PDB entry 4XZR | X-ray diffraction, 2.25 A resolution | chains A and B

== Chain A ==
Name: Inner nuclear membrane protein SRC1
Source organism: Saccharomyces cerevisiae (strain ATCC 204508 / S288c)
Notes: fragment: unp resideus 170-223
UniProtKB: Q03707 (SRC1_YEAST); the author numbering skips numbers that UniProt does not, so the offset changes along the chain: 171-181 = UniProt 170-180; 183-225 = UniProt 181-223
Chain sequence (54 residues; each row starts with the number of its first residue; note: 1 number in that range is skipped by the numbering (no residue carries it; nothing is unmodelled there)):
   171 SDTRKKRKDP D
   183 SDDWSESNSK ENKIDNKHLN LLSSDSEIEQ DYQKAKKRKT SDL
Unresolved in the structure: 171-172, 183-188, 198-225
UniProt features mapped onto this chain:
  - modified residue (Phosphoserine): S183, S205, S206, S208

== Chain B ==
Name: Importin subunit alpha
Source organism: Saccharomyces cerevisiae (strain ATCC 204508 / S288c)
UniProtKB: Q02821 (IMA1_YEAST); residue numbers follow UniProt; this construct covers 88-509
Chain sequence (423 residues; each row starts with the number of its first residue):
    87 AELPQMTQQL NSDDMQEQLS ATVKFRQILS REHRPPIDVV IQAGVVPRLV EFMRENQPEM
   147 LQLEAAWALT NIASGTSAQT KVVVDADAVP LFIQLLYTGS VEVKEQAIWA LGNVAGDSTD
   207 YRDYVLQCNA MEPILGLFNS NKPSLIRTAT WTLSNLCRGK KPQPDWSVVS QALPTLAKLI
   267 YSMDTETLVD ACWAISYLSD GPQEAIQAVI DVRIPKRLVE LLSHESTLVQ TPALRAVGNI
   327 VTGNDLQTQV VINAGVLPAL RLLLSSPKEN IKKEACWTIS NITAGNTEQI QAVIDANLIP
   387 PLVKLLEVAE YKTKKEACWA ISNASSGGLQ RPDIIRYLVS QGCIKPLCDL LEIADNRIIE
   447 VTLDALENIL KMGEADKEAR GLNINENADF IEKAGGMEKI FNCQQNENDK IYEKAYKIIE
   507 TYF
Sequence notes: expression tag (87)
UniProt features mapped onto this chain:
  - mutagenesis: S116 (S116F: In SRP1-31; temperature-sensitive mutant; reduced growth rate and chromosome loss), E145 (E145K: In SRP1-49; temperature-sensitive mutant; alteration in nucleolar and microtubule morphology), P219 (P219Q: In SRP1-1; temperature-sensitive mutant), D286 (D286N: In SRP1-3; temperature-sensitive mutant), E360 (E360K: In SRP1-2; temperature-sensitive mutant), G459 (G459V: In SRP1-54; temperature-sensitive mutant; reduced growth rate)

== How chain A and chain B interact ==
Pairs across the interface (72):
  T173(A) - T369(B)
  T173(A) - A370(B)
  T173(A) - G371(B)
  T173(A) - S412(B)  hydrogen bond (backbone-side chain)
  R174(A) - N409(B)  hydrogen bond (backbone-side chain)
  R174(A) - D450(B)  salt bridge
  K175(A) - S366(B)  hydrogen bond
  K175(A) - N367(B)
  K175(A) - A370(B)
  K175(A) - W405(B)
  K175(A) - N409(B)  hydrogen bond
  K176(A) - V327(B)  hydrogen bond (side chain-backbone)
  K176(A) - T328(B)
  K176(A) - G329(B)
  K176(A) - T334(B)  hydrogen bond
  K176(A) - N367(B)  hydrogen bond (side chain-backbone)
  K176(A) - A370(B)
  R177(A) - T328(B)
  R177(A) - W363(B)  hydrogen bond (backbone-side chain)
  R177(A) - S366(B)  hydrogen bond
  R177(A) - N367(B)  hydrogen bond (backbone-side chain)
  R177(A) - E402(B)  salt bridge
  R177(A) - W405(B)
  R177(A) - R443(B)
  K178(A) - G287(B)  hydrogen bond (side chain-backbone)
  K178(A) - I292(B)
  K178(A) - N325(B)
  K178(A) - T328(B)  hydrogen bond
  K178(A) - W363(B)
  D179(A) - K246(B)  salt bridge
  D179(A) - W363(B)
  P180(A) - K359(B)
  P180(A) - W363(B)
  P180(A) - E402(B)
  D181(A) - K401(B)
  D181(A) - E402(B)
  D181(A) - W405(B)  hydrogen bond
  D181(A) - R443(B)  salt bridge
  D181(A) - I444(B)
  S189(A) - D276(B)
  S189(A) - W279(B)
  S189(A) - Y283(B)
  N190(A) - W237(B)  hydrogen bond (backbone-side chain)
  S191(A) - G198(B)
  S191(A) - G202(B)
  S191(A) - W237(B)
  S191(A) - N241(B)  hydrogen bond (backbone-side chain)
  S191(A) - R244(B)
  K192(A) - A159(B)  hydrogen bond (side chain-backbone)
  K192(A) - S160(B)
  K192(A) - G161(B)  hydrogen bond (side chain-backbone)
  K192(A) - T162(B)  hydrogen bond (side chain-backbone)
  K192(A) - T166(B)  hydrogen bond
  K192(A) - N199(B)
  K192(A) - D203(B)  salt bridge
  E193(A) - S160(B)
  E193(A) - W195(B)  hydrogen bond (backbone-side chain)
  E193(A) - N199(B)  hydrogen bond (backbone-side chain)
  E193(A) - W237(B)  hydrogen bond
  N194(A) - L115(B)
  N194(A) - R117(B)
  N194(A) - N157(B)
  N194(A) - S160(B)  hydrogen bond
  N194(A) - W195(B)
  K195(A) - S116(B)
  K195(A) - W153(B)  hydrogen bond (backbone-side chain)
  K195(A) - N157(B)  hydrogen bond (backbone-side chain)
  K195(A) - E191(B)  salt bridge
  K195(A) - Q192(B)  hydrogen bond
  K195(A) - W195(B)
  I196(A) - R117(B)
  D197(A) - W153(B)
Other interface residues (no listed pair), chain B (51 interface residues in all): S163, S240, D286, P288, E360
The authors on this interface:
  - interface residues, chain A: R174(A), R177(A), S191(A)

== In short ==
18 residues of chain A face 51 of chain B across their interface, with 26 hydrogen bonds and 6 salt bridges.
Polar pairs include R174(A)-D450(B), R177(A)-E402(B) and D179(A)-K246(B). From UniProt: 6 mutagenesis sites on
chain B. From the paper: interface residues R174(A), R177(A) and S191(A).
Here chain A is Inner nuclear membrane protein SRC1 and chain B is Importin subunit alpha, both from
Saccharomyces cerevisiae (strain ATCC 204508 / S288c). Entry 4XZR (Structure of yeast importin a bound to the
membrane protein Nuclear Localization Signal sequence of INM ...) was determined by X-ray diffraction together
with 4PVZ from the same study.
